PDB entry 8OIX | electron microscopy, 2.89 A resolution | chains B and C of the 28 polymer chains in the assembly

# Chain B
Protein: Family T1, proteasome alpha subunit, threonine peptidase
Source organism: Trichomonas vaginalis G3
UniProtKB: A2FJV7 (A2FJV7_TRIV3); numbering as in UniProt (aligned over 1-232)
Amino-acid sequence (232 residues; row label = number of the first residue in the row):
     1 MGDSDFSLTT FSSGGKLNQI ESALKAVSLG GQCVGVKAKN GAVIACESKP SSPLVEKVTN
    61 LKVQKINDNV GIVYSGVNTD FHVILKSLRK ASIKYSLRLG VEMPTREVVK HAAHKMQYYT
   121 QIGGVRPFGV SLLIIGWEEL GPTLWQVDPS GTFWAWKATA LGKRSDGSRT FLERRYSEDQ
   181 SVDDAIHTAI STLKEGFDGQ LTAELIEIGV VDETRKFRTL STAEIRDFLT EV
Unresolved in the structure: 1-2, 232

# Chain C
Protein: Proteasome subunit alpha type
Source organism: Trichomonas vaginalis G3
UniProtKB: A2FT79 (A2FT79_TRIV3); residue numbers follow UniProt; this construct covers 1-251
Amino-acid sequence (251 residues; numbered 1 to 251; the number before each row is that of its first residue):
     1 MTYRYDAGTT TFSSDGRILQ VEYAIQSINQ AGTAIGVQFT NGVVLAAEKK NTGRLVDYLF
    61 PEKMAKIDGH IVTAVAGLTA DANTLVDLMR TSAQKYLKTY DEQMPVEQLV RMVCDEKHSY
   121 TQYGGLRPYG VSFLIAGYDR HKGCQLYLTD PSGNFGGWKA TAIGENNQTA QSILKSQYKD
   181 NMTATEAMDL TVKVLCKTLD STSLSADKLE FAVLQFREEY GPKVRILTTS EVDTLMKRYE
   241 ETIKKSAEEK E
Unresolved in the structure: 1, 200-202, 240-251

# Chain B / chain C interface
Residue-residue contacts (72):
  D3(B) - Y3(C)  hydrogen bond
  D5(B) - G124(C)
  D5(B) - L126(C)
  F6(B) - Y3(C)  hydrophobic
  F6(B) - Y5(C)
  F6(B) - D6(C)
  F6(B) - G125(C)
  S7(B) - G125(C)  hydrogen bond (backbone-backbone)
  S7(B) - L126(C)
  S7(B) - R127(C)
  T9(B) - R127(C)
  T10(B) - A7(C)
  T10(B) - T9(C)
  T10(B) - Q20(C)
  F11(B) - Q20(C)  hydrogen bond (backbone-side chain)
  F11(B) - Y23(C)
  F11(B) - A24(C)  hydrophobic
  F11(B) - S27(C)
  F11(B) - L78(C)  hydrophobic
  F11(B) - R127(C)
  F11(B) - P128(C)
  F11(B) - G130(C)
  S12(B) - Y23(C)
  S13(B) - Y23(C)
  S13(B) - Q26(C)
  G14(B) - Q26(C)
  G15(B) - Y23(C)
  G15(B) - S27(C)  hydrogen bond (backbone-side chain)
  L17(B) - L78(C)  hydrophobic
  L17(B) - R127(C)
  K37(B) - D57(C)  salt bridge
  R106(B) - F60(C)
  H114(B) - T84(C)
  Q117(B) - A80(C)
  Q117(B) - D81(C)  hydrogen bond
  Q117(B) - T84(C)  hydrogen bond
  Q117(B) - R127(C)
  T120(B) - R127(C)  hydrogen bond (backbone-side chain)
  Q121(B) - D81(C)
  Q121(B) - Y120(C)
  Q121(B) - L126(C)
  Q121(B) - R127(C)  hydrogen bond (side chain-backbone)
  Q121(B) - P128(C)
  Q121(B) - Y129(C)
  I122(B) - L126(C)
  G123(B) - L126(C)
  T143(B) - L59(C)
  W145(B) - F60(C)  hydrophobic
  S150(B) - A80(C)
  G151(B) - A80(C)
  T152(B) - T79(C)
  T152(B) - A80(C)
  F153(B) - N83(C)
  W154(B) - K50(C)
  W154(B) - N51(C)
  A155(B) - V56(C)
  A155(B) - D57(C)  hydrogen bond (backbone-backbone)
  W156(B) - L55(C)  hydrophobic
  W156(B) - V56(C)  hydrophobic
  W156(B) - D57(C)
  K157(B) - R54(C)  hydrogen bond (side chain-backbone)
  K157(B) - L55(C)  hydrogen bond (backbone-backbone)
  K157(B) - V56(C)  hydrogen bond (side chain-backbone)
  K157(B) - D57(C)
  A158(B) - L55(C)
  L172(B) - L55(C)  hydrophobic
  E173(B) - R54(C)  hydrogen bond (side chain-backbone)
  E173(B) - L55(C)
  Y176(B) - R54(C)  hydrogen bond (backbone-side chain)
  Y176(B) - L55(C)  hydrophobic
  S177(B) - R54(C)
  E178(B) - R54(C)  salt bridge
Other interface residues (no listed pair), chain B (38 interface residues in all): E138, R169
Other interface residues (no listed pair), chain C (35 interface residues in all): T2, G53, D87

# Summary
38 residues of chain B face 35 of chain C across their interface; the contacts include 14 hydrogen bonds and 2
salt bridges. Among the polar pairs are K37(B)-D57(C), E178(B)-R54(C) and D3(B)-Y3(C).
Here chain B is Family T1, proteasome alpha subunit, threonine peptidase and chain C is Proteasome subunit
alpha type, both from Trichomonas vaginalis G3. Entry 8OIX (CryoEM structure of 20S Trichomonas vaginalis
proteasome in complex with proteasome inhibitor Salinosporamid A) was determined by electron microscopy (same
publication as 8P0T).
